Entry 8Z97 (electron microscopy, 2.65 A resolution); this record covers chains A and B of the 7 polymer chains in the assembly.

Chain A:
Molecule: Polymerase acidic protein
Organism: Thogoto virus (isolate SiAr 126)
UniProt: P27194 (PA_THOGV); numbering as in UniProt (aligned over 1-622)
Amino-acid sequence (622 residues; numbered 1 to 622; the number before each row is that of its first residue):
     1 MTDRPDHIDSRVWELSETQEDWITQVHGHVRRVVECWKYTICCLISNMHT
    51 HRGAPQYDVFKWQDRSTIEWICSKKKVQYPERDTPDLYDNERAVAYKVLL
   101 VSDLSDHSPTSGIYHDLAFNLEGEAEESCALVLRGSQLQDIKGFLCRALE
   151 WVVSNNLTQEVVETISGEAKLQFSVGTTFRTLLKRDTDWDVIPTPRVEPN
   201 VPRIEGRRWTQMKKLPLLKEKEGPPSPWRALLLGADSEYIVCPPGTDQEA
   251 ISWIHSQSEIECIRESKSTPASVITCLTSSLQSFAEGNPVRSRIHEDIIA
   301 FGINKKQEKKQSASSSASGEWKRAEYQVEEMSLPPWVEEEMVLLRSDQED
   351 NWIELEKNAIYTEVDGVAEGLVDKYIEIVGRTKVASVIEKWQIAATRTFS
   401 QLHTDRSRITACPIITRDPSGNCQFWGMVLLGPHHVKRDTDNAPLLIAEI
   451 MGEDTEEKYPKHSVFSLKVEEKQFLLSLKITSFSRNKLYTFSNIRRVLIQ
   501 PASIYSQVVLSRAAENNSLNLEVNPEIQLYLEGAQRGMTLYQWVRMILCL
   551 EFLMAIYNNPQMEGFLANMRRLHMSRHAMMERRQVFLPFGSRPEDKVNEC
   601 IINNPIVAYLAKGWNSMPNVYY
Disordered / not traced: 1
Differences from the reference sequence: conflict Glu471 (Gly in P27194)

Chain B:
Molecule: RNA-directed RNA polymerase catalytic subunit
Organism: Thogoto virus (isolate SiAr 126)
Notes: EC 2.7.7.48
UniProt: O41353 (RDRP_THOGV); residue numbers follow UniProt; this construct covers 1-710
Amino-acid sequence (710 residues; each row starts with the number of its first residue):
     1 MNLFTPLSEINPTTTQELLYAYTGPAPVAYGTRTRAVLENIIRPYQYFYK
    51 EPNVQRALDIKTGCKEPEDINVEGPSSGFHTASVLKLADNFFRKYRPAME
   101 KLKYWILVKLPKLKYAELSKGRQTYSFIHKRNLPAPIALEETVEFLEQNL
   151 RRKIGPTLLSYCQAIADVMELDETTYEGARDPRPWDIQLEEIDSDEEDPL
   201 FRQVGREETYTIKFSREELWDQMRTLNTMWKHLERGRLNRRTIATPSMLI
   251 RGFVKIVEDAAKEILENVPTSGVPVGGEEKLAKLASKQTFHTAVTGELSG
   301 DQEKFNECLDPDAMRLMWTVFLRKLGCPDWIMELFNIPFMVFKSKLADMG
   351 EGLVYTKGKLTDRKPLGEMPSEFDDLVRNVVGNSISCRLGMFMGMYNLTS
   401 TLLALISIEREELTGSHVESSDDFIHFFNCKTHEEMFKQAETLRLTLKLV
   451 GINMSPSKCILISPAGIGEFNSKFHHRDFVGNVATELPALVPNGTNPMTD
   501 LAMGLNVIKHSVNTGQMNLCTGALAMRIFNHAYKYAYMALGVTRRTRFME
   551 ENAITPLLTNQGASPVHSFSTMHLDEVALRRHLGLLDEETLRRILNPNNP
   601 VTQKGDPSMFFRIENKMPQIMEDYSVPSCFKYTLSRNRTIQDKPHKALLN
   651 KEERYQRVTSIINKLFPEVLIQEASAPGTVRESLKRRLELVVERSDLDEE
   701 RKKRILSRIF
Disordered / not traced: 181-208, 639-650
Differences from the reference sequence: conflict Leu7 (Arg in O41353), Trp230 (Cys in O41353)
Small-molecule neighbours: V9G (7-methyl-guanosine-5'-triphosphate-5'-(2'-O-methyl)-adenosine): Val669, Leu670, Ile671, Gln672, Glu673
What the authors report for this chain:
  - conformationally variable residues (loop rearrangement): Leu665 to Val680

Interface between chain A and chain B:
Residue-residue contacts (314; chain A residue first):
  Asp3(A) with Tyr104(B); Val108(B)
  Trp22(A) with Leu107(B)
  Ile23(A) with Ile106(B), hydrophobic; Leu107(B), hydrophobic; Gly326(B); Cys327(B), hydrophobic; Pro328(B)
  Thr24(A) with Gly326(B); Pro328(B)
  His29(A) with Leu107(B); Val108(B)
  Val153(A) with Ser675(B)
  Ser154(A) with Ser675(B)
  Asn156(A) with Glu673(B); Ala674(B), hydrogen bond (side chain-backbone); Ser675(B)
  Leu171(A) with Trp330(B)
  Gln172(A) with Leu159(B); Trp330(B)
  Phe173(A) with Cys162(B); Gln163(B); Phe253(B), hydrophobic; Trp330(B); Leu334(B), hydrophobic
  Ser174(A) with Gln163(B), hydrogen bond (backbone-side chain); Ala166(B)
  Val175(A) with Glu333(B)
  Gly176(A) with Glu170(B)
  Thr177(A) with Glu170(B)
  Thr178(A) with Glu170(B), hydrogen bond; Arg216(B), hydrogen bond
  Phe179(A) with Met169(B), hydrophobic; Glu170(B), hydrogen bond (backbone-side chain); Trp220(B), hydrophobic
  Arg180(A) with Glu333(B), salt bridge
  Leu182(A) with Met169(B), hydrophobic; Arg216(B); Trp220(B)
  Leu183(A) with Trp220(B), hydrophobic; Ile337(B), hydrophobic; Met340(B); Val341(B), hydrophobic
  Arg185(A) with Lys61(B), hydrogen bond (backbone-side chain); Glu217(B), salt bridge
  Asp186(A) with Lys61(B); Lys343(B), hydrogen bond (backbone-side chain); Ser344(B), hydrogen bond; Arg388(B), salt bridge
  Thr187(A) with Lys61(B); Thr62(B), hydrogen bond; Asp312(B), hydrogen bond; Arg315(B), hydrogen bond
  Asp188(A) with Lys61(B); Thr62(B), hydrogen bond (backbone-side chain)
  Trp189(A) with Thr62(B); Phe79(B), hydrophobic; Thr81(B); Asp312(B); Arg315(B)
  Asp190(A) with Arg315(B), hydrogen bond (backbone-side chain); Met340(B)
  Val191(A) with Glu333(B); Asn336(B), hydrogen bond (backbone-side chain); Met340(B), hydrophobic
  Ile192(A) with Thr319(B); Arg323(B); Asp329(B); Met332(B), hydrophobic; Glu333(B)
  Pro193(A) with Arg315(B); Thr319(B); Arg323(B); Asn336(B)
  Thr194(A) with Arg323(B)
  Pro195(A) with Thr81(B); Leu316(B), hydrophobic
  Val197(A) with Thr81(B); Leu85(B)
  Glu198(A) with Ala82(B)
  Pro199(A) with Ala82(B); Leu85(B), hydrophobic; Lys86(B)
  Asn200(A) with Ala82(B), hydrogen bond (backbone-backbone); Ser83(B), hydrogen bond (backbone-backbone); Lys86(B)
  Val201(A) with Lys86(B); Arg410(B)
  Pro202(A) with Pro67(B), hydrophobic; His80(B); Ser83(B); Leu449(B), hydrophobic
  Ile204(A) with Pro67(B); Val72(B), hydrophobic; Leu445(B); Leu449(B), hydrophobic
  Gly206(A) with Glu441(B); Leu445(B)
  Arg207(A) with Val72(B); Glu73(B), salt bridge; Glu441(B), hydrogen bond (backbone-side chain); Arg444(B)
  Trp209(A) with Leu298(B), hydrophobic; Ala440(B); Glu441(B), hydrogen bond
  Ala313(A) with Lys359(B)
  Ser314(A) with Leu360(B)
  Ala317(A) with Leu360(B), hydrophobic
  Gly319(A) with Lys357(B)
  Glu320(A) with Lys357(B); Met369(B)
  Trp321(A) with Tyr355(B); Thr356(B); Lys357(B); Asp362(B); Lys364(B); Met369(B)
  Lys322(A) with Tyr355(B); Thr356(B), hydrogen bond (backbone-backbone)
  Arg323(A) with Arg35(B); Leu353(B); Val354(B), hydrogen bond (side chain-backbone); Tyr355(B); Thr356(B); Ser371(B); Glu372(B), salt bridge
  Ala324(A) with Val354(B), hydrophobic
  Met341(A) with Leu3(B), hydrophobic
  Glu354(A) with His531(B)
  Leu355(A) with Leu524(B), hydrophobic; Arg527(B), hydrogen bond (backbone-side chain); Ile528(B), hydrophobic; His531(B)
  Glu356(A) with Arg527(B); Lys534(B), salt bridge; Ser564(B), hydrogen bond; Pro565(B)
  Lys357(A) with Arg527(B)
  Asn358(A) with Ala523(B); Met526(B); Arg527(B); His567(B)
  Ala359(A) with Val566(B); His567(B); Ser568(B), hydrogen bond (backbone-side chain)
  Tyr361(A) with Val566(B), hydrogen bond (side chain-backbone); Ser568(B); Thr571(B); Leu583(B)
  Thr362(A) with Ser570(B), hydrogen bond
  Val364(A) with Leu519(B), hydrophobic
  Asp365(A) with Ser568(B), hydrogen bond; Phe569(B), hydrogen bond (side chain-backbone); Ser570(B), hydrogen bond
  Ala368(A) with Leu519(B)
  Glu369(A) with Arg527(B), salt bridge
  Leu371(A) with Cys520(B), hydrophobic
  Val372(A) with Cys520(B); Ala523(B), hydrophobic; Leu524(B); Arg527(B)
  Asp373(A) with Arg527(B), salt bridge
  Tyr375(A) with Leu524(B), hydrophobic
  Ile376(A) with Arg527(B)
  Thr440(A) with Val28(B)
  Asn486(A) with Leu233(B)
  Lys487(A) with Pro25(B)
  Tyr489(A) with Val491(B)
  Thr490(A) with Thr23(B); Gly24(B); Pro25(B)
  Phe491(A) with Pro25(B)
  Asn493(A) with Val491(B)
  Arg495(A) with Ile528(B); His531(B), hydrogen bond
  Arg496(A) with Thr23(B); Leu487(B), hydrogen bond (side chain-backbone); Pro488(B)
  Ile499(A) with Leu487(B), hydrophobic; Thr521(B); Leu524(B), hydrophobic; Ile528(B), hydrophobic
  Gln500(A) with Glu17(B); Leu18(B); Tyr20(B); Val483(B); Ala484(B)
  Ala502(A) with Leu524(B), hydrophobic
  Ser503(A) with Glu17(B), hydrogen bond; Val483(B); Thr521(B)
  Ile504(A) with Ile10(B), hydrophobic; Thr14(B); Leu18(B), hydrophobic
  Ser506(A) with Asn518(B), hydrogen bond; Cys520(B); Thr521(B), hydrogen bond
  Gln507(A) with Thr14(B); Glu17(B), hydrogen bond; Asn518(B)
  Val508(A) with Ile10(B), hydrophobic
  Leu510(A) with Asn518(B)
  Arg512(A) with Glu9(B), salt bridge
  Pro525(A) with Glu9(B)
  Glu526(A) with Ser8(B), hydrogen bond (backbone-side chain)
  Ile527(A) with Ser8(B); Glu9(B)
  Gln528(A) with Pro6(B); Leu7(B), hydrogen bond (backbone-backbone); Ser8(B), hydrogen bond (backbone-side chain)
  Leu529(A) with Asn2(B); Thr5(B); Pro6(B), hydrophobic; Leu7(B)
  Tyr530(A) with Leu7(B)
  Leu531(A) with Asn2(B)
  Gln535(A) with Leu7(B)
  Trp543(A) with Leu3(B), hydrogen bond (side chain-backbone); Pro6(B), hydrophobic; Ile10(B), hydrophobic
  Met546(A) with Leu3(B), hydrophobic
  Ile547(A) with Leu18(B), hydrophobic
  Leu550(A) with Phe4(B), hydrophobic
  Glu551(A) with Phe4(B); Leu18(B); Tyr20(B)
  Met554(A) with Phe4(B), hydrophobic
  Ala555(A) with Gly24(B); Pro25(B)
  Asn558(A) with Ala21(B), hydrogen bond (side chain-backbone); Gly24(B); Pro25(B), hydrogen bond (side chain-backbone); Arg235(B)
  Pro560(A) with Pro27(B); Leu238(B); Arg240(B)
  Gln561(A) with Leu238(B)
  Met562(A) with Ala21(B), hydrophobic
  Glu563(A) with Tyr22(B); Arg235(B), salt bridge; Gly236(B), hydrogen bond (side chain-backbone)
  Leu566(A) with Leu19(B); Tyr20(B); Ala21(B)
  Ala567(A) with Gly236(B)
  Met569(A) with Met1(B), hydrophobic
  Arg570(A) with Gln16(B), hydrogen bond (backbone-side chain); Leu19(B), hydrogen bond (side chain-backbone); Tyr20(B), hydrogen bond; Phe474(B)
  Arg571(A) with Lys458(B); Ile460(B)
  His573(A) with Met1(B); Phe4(B), hydrogen bond (side chain-backbone); Thr5(B); Pro12(B), hydrogen bond (side chain-backbone); Thr15(B), hydrogen bond; Gln16(B); Leu19(B)
  Met574(A) with Gln16(B); Ser299(B); Ile467(B), hydrophobic; Glu469(B)
  Ser575(A) with Ile460(B)
  Arg576(A) with Thr5(B)
  His577(A) with Asn11(B); Pro12(B); Thr13(B); Ile467(B); His476(B), hydrogen bond
  Ala578(A) with Ile462(B), hydrophobic; Ile467(B), hydrophobic
  Met580(A) with Leu7(B), hydrophobic; Pro12(B), hydrophobic
  Glu581(A) with Ile467(B); His476(B), salt bridge
  Arg583(A) with Ile462(B); Pro464(B), hydrogen bond (side chain-backbone); Ala465(B), hydrogen bond (side chain-backbone); Gly466(B); Ile467(B)
  Gln584(A) with His433(B), hydrogen bond; Leu461(B); Ile462(B); Ser463(B), hydrogen bond (backbone-backbone); Pro464(B)
  Val585(A) with Ile460(B), hydrophobic; Leu461(B); Ile462(B), hydrophobic
  Phe586(A) with Phe437(B), hydrophobic; Leu461(B), hydrogen bond (backbone-backbone); Ser463(B)
  Leu587(A) with Cys459(B)
  Pro588(A) with Pro456(B); Cys459(B)
  Phe589(A) with Glu73(B)
  Gly590(A) with Pro456(B); Ser457(B)
  Ser591(A) with Pro456(B), hydrogen bond (side chain-backbone); Ser457(B)
  Arg592(A) with Ser457(B), hydrogen bond (backbone-side chain)
  Pro593(A) with Ser457(B)
  Lys596(A) with Ser455(B); Ser457(B); Lys458(B)
  Glu599(A) with Leu238(B)
  Cys600(A) with Leu238(B), hydrophobic
  Leu610(A) with Met1(B)
  Gly613(A) with Met1(B); Asn2(B)
  Trp614(A) with Met1(B)
  Met617(A) with Met1(B), hydrophobic; Asn2(B); Thr5(B)
Also at the interface, not in a pair above, chain A (154 interface residues in all): Thr2, Gly28, Lys184, Glu205, Ser312, Ser318, Tyr326, Ile360, Val367, Thr396, Val497, Leu498, Glu515, Gly564, Asn568, Ser616
Also at the interface, not in a pair above, chain B (160 interface residues in all): Tyr30, Ile70, Lys103, Pro111, Met223, Arg224, Arg237, Ile331, Thr361, Gly468, Ala489, Leu490, Ala525, Asn530, Tyr535

Summary:
154 residues of chain A and 160 residues of chain B are in contact; the contacts include 55 hydrogen bonds and
11 salt bridges. Among the polar pairs are Arg180(A)-Glu333(B), Arg185(A)-Glu217(B) and Asp186(A)-Arg388(B).
Bound to chain B: compound V9G. The paper reports conformational variability at Leu665(B).
Here chain A is Polymerase acidic protein and chain B is RNA-directed RNA polymerase catalytic subunit, both
from Thogoto virus (isolate SiAr 126). Entry 8Z97 (Cryo-EM structure of Thogoto virus polymerase in a
transcription elongation conformation) was determined by electron microscopy together with 8Z85, 8Z8J, 8Z8N,
8Z8X, 8Z90, 8Z98 and 3 further entries from the same study.
